PDB entry 3ZPZ | electron microscopy, 8.90 A resolution (very low resolution: no residue pairs are listed; an interface is given only as per-side residue counts) | chains A and O of the 21 polymer chains in the assembly

[Chain A]
Molecule: 60 kDa chaperonin
Source organism: Escherichia coli BL21
UniProt: P0A6F5 (CH60_ECOLI); residues 2-527 here = UniProt positions 2-527
Sequence (526 residues; each row starts with the number of its first residue):
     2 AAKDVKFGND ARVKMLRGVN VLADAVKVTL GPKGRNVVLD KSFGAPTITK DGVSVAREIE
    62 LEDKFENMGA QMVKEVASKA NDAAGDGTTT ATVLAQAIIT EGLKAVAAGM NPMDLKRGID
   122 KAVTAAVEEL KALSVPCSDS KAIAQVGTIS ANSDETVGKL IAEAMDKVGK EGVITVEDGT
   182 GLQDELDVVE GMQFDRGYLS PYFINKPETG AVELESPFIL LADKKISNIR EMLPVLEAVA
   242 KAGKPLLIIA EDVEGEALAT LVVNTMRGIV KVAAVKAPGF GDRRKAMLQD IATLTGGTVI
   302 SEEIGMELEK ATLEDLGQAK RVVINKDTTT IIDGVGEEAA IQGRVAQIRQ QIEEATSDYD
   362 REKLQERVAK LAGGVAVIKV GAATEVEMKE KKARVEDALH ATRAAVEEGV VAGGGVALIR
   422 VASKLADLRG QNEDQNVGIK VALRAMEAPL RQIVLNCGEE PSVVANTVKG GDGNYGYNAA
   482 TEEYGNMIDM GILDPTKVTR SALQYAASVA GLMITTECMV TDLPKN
Unresolved in the structure: 527
Metal / ion sites: Mg2+: Asp-87 (together with ADP)
Small-molecule neighbours: ADP (adenosine-5'-diphosphate): Thr-30, Leu-31, Gly-32, Pro-33, Lys-51, Asp-87, Gly-88, Thr-89, Thr-90, Thr-91, Ile-150, Ser-151, Ser-154, Gly-414, Gly-415, Gly-416, Ile-454, Tyr-478, Asn-479, Ala-480, Ala-481, Met-488, Ile-493, Asp-495
Reported in the primary citation:
  - mutagenesis - D398A: abolished catalytic activity on ATP (citing earlier work)

[Chain O]
Molecule: 10 kDa chaperonin
Source organism: Escherichia coli K-12
UniProt: P0A6F9 (CH10_ECOLI); numbering as in UniProt (aligned over 1-97)
Sequence (97 residues; row label = number of the first residue in the row):
     1 MNIRPLHDRV IVKRKEVETK SAGGIVLTGS AAAKSTRGEV LAVGNGRILE NGEVKPLDVK
    61 VGDIVIFNDG YGVKSEKIDN EEVLIMSESD ILAIVEA
Swiss-Prot annotation at these positions:
  - modified residue: Lys-34 (N6-succinyllysine)

[Chain A / chain O interface]
At this resolution (9 A) residue pairs are not listed: 10 residues of chain A and 9 of chain O lie at the interface.

[Summary]
Chain A and chain O form an interface of 10 and 9 residues respectively. Chain A binds ADP. From the paper:
D398A of chain A abolishes catalytic activity on ATP.
Chain A is 60 kDa chaperonin (Escherichia coli BL21) and chain O is 10 kDa chaperonin (Escherichia coli K-12);
the structure, Visualizing GroEL-ES in the Act of Encapsulating a Non-Native Substrate Protein, was determined
by electron microscopy (same publication as 3ZQ0 and 3ZQ1).
